Entry 4HYS (X-ray diffraction, 2.42 A resolution); this record covers chains A and B.

# Chain A
Name: Mitogen-activated protein kinase 8
Source organism: Homo sapiens
Notes: EC 2.7.1.37
UniProtKB: A1L4K2 (A1L4K2_HUMAN); numbering as in UniProt (aligned over 1-363)
Chain sequence (369 residues; row label = number of the first residue in the row):
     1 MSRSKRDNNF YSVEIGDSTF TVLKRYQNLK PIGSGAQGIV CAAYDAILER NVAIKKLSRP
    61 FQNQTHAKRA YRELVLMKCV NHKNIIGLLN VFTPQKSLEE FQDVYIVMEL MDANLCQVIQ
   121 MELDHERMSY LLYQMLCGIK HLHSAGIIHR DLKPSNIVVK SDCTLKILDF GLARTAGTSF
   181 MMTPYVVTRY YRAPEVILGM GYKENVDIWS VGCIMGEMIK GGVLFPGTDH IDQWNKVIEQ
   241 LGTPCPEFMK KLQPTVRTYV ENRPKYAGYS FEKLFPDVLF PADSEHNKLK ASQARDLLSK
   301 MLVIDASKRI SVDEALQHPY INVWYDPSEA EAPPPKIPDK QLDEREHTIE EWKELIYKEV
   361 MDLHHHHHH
Not modelled in the structure: 1-7, 173-187, 282-289, 335-344, 362-369
Construct notes: expression tag (364-369)
Ligand contacts: 1BJ (trans-4-{[4-(1H-indazol-1-yl)pyrimidin-2-yl]amino}cyclohexanol): I32, G33, V40, A53, I86, M108, E109, L110, M111, D112, A113, N114, V158, L168

# Chain B
Name: C-Jun-amino-terminal kinase-interacting protein 1
UniProtKB: Q9UQF2 (JIP1_HUMAN); residues 153-163 here correspond to UniProt positions 157-167 (UniProt number = residue number + 4)
Chain sequence (11 residues; each row starts with the number of its first residue):
   153 RPKRPTTLNL F
Not modelled in the structure: 153, 163
UniProt features mapped onto this chain:
  - region: R153 to F163 (Minimal inhibitory domain (MID))

# How chain A and chain B interact
Residue-residue contacts (25; chain A residue first):
  D112(A) - L162(B)
  A113(A) - L162(B)  hydrophobic
  M121(A) - N161(B)
  M121(A) - L162(B)
  L123(A) - L160(B)  hydrophobic
  E126(A) - P157(B)
  R127(A) - T159(B)  hydrogen bond (side chain-backbone)
  Y130(A) - R156(B)
  Y130(A) - P157(B)
  V159(A) - L160(B)  hydrophobic
  K160(A) - L160(B)
  S161(A) - T159(B)
  S161(A) - L160(B)  hydrogen bond (backbone-backbone)
  S161(A) - L162(B)
  D162(A) - T158(B)
  C163(A) - P157(B)
  C163(A) - T159(B)
  C163(A) - L160(B)
  V323(A) - P154(B)  hydrophobic
  W324(A) - P154(B)
  W324(A) - K155(B)
  W324(A) - R156(B)  hydrogen bond (backbone-side chain)
  W324(A) - P157(B)
  D326(A) - R156(B)
  E329(A) - R156(B)  salt bridge
Other interface residues (no listed pair), chain A (21 interface residues in all): K83, V118, L131, Y133, Y325

# In short
21 residues of chain A and 9 residues of chain B are in contact, with 3 hydrogen bonds and 1 salt bridge.
Among the polar pairs are E329(A)-R156(B), R127(A)-T159(B) and W324(A)-R156(B). Chain A binds compound 1BJ.
Chain A is Mitogen-activated protein kinase 8 (Homo sapiens) and chain B is C-Jun-amino-terminal
kinase-interacting protein 1; the structure, Crystal structure of JNK1 in complex with JIP1 peptide and
4-(4-Indazol-1-yl-pyrimidin-2-ylamino)-cyclohexan, was determined by X-ray diffraction (same publication as
4HYU).
